PDB entry 6ZZX | electron microscopy, 2.70 A resolution | chains A and D of the 24 polymer chains in the assembly

== Chain A ==
Name: Photosystem I P700 chlorophyll a apoprotein A1
From: Chlorella ohadii
Notes: EC 1.97.1.12
UniProtKB: W8SY74 (W8SY74_CHLSO); residues 11-751 here = UniProt positions 11-751
Amino-acid sequence (741 residues; numbered 11 to 751; the number before each row is that of its first residue):
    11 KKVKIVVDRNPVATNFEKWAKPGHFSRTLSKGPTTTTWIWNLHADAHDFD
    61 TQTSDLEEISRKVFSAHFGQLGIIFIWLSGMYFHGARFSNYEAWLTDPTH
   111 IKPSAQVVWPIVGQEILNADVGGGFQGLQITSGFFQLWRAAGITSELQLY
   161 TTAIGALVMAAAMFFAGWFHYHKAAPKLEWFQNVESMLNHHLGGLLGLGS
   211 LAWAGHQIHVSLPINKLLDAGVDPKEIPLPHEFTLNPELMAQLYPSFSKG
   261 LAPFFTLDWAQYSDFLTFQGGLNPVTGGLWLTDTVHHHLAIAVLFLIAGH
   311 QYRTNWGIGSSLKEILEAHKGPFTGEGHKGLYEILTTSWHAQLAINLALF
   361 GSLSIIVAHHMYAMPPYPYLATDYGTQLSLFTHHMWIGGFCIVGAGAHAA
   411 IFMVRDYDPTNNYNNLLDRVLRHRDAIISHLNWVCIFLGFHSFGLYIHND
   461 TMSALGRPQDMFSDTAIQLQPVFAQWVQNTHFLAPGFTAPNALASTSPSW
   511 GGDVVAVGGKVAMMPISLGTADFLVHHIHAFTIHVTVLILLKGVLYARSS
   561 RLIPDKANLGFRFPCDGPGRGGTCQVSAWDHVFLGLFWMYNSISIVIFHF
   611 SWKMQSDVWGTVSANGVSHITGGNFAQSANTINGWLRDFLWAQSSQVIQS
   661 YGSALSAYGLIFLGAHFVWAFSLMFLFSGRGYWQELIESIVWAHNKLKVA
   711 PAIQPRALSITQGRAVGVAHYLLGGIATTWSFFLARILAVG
Sequence notes: conflict Ala-368 (Ser in W8SY74), Ile-437 (Met in W8SY74)
Ion coordination: chlorophyll a Mg (4 sites), coordinated by Gln-80, Gln-116, Gln-124, Thr-498; 4Fe-4S cluster Fe: Cys-575, Cys-584 (shared with 2 residues of chain B)
Small-molecule neighbours:
  - 1,2-diacyl-glycerol-3-sn-phosphate (3PH): Thr-24, Asn-25, Phe-26
  - beta-carotene (BCR), molecule 1: Ile-83, Ile-86, Trp-87
  - beta-carotene (BCR), molecule 2: Ile-84, Trp-87, Leu-88, Gly-204, Leu-205, Leu-208, Gly-209
  - beta-carotene (BCR), molecule 3: Phe-85, Leu-88, Tyr-92, Thr-162, Gly-165, Ala-166, Met-169, Leu-208, Leu-211, Ala-212
  - beta-carotene (BCR), molecule 4: Leu-211, Leu-261, Phe-264, Phe-265, Leu-299, Val-303, Leu-306, His-310, Ile-318
  - beta-carotene (BCR), molecule 5: Phe-264, Trp-269, Val-303, Ile-307
  - beta-carotene (BCR), molecule 6: Leu-341, Leu-345, Ala-351, Ile-355, Ala-409, Phe-412, Leu-427
  - beta-carotene (BCR), molecule 7: Ala-358, Ser-362, Ile-402, Gly-406, Ala-409, Val-547, Leu-550, Leu-551, Val-554
  - beta-carotene (BCR), molecule 8: Asn-442, Ile-446, Phe-450
  - beta-carotene (BCR), molecule 9: Gly-674, Ala-675, Phe-677, Val-678, Leu-733, Ile-736, Ala-737, Trp-740
  - beta-carotene (BCR), molecule 10: Trp-693, Leu-696, Ile-697, Ile-700
  - chlorophyll b (CHL): Leu-157, Gln-158, Thr-161, Leu-239, His-241, Leu-245
  - chlorophyll a isomer (CL0): Phe-453, Tyr-456, Ile-538, Phe-541, Thr-542, Tyr-600, Asn-601, Ser-604, Ile-605, Phe-608, Ile-642, Trp-645, Leu-646, Leu-650, Ser-654, Ile-658, Phe-672, His-676, Trp-679, Tyr-731, Gly-735, Thr-738, Thr-739, Phe-742
  - chlorophyll a (CLA), molecule 1: Val-13, Lys-14, Ile-15, Trp-190, Asn-193, Ser-196, His-200, Thr-314, Asn-315, Trp-316
  - chlorophyll a (CLA), molecule 2: Ile-15, Val-17, Phe-74, Phe-78, Ala-172, Met-173, Phe-175, Ala-176, Phe-179, His-180, Ala-184, Trp-190
  - chlorophyll a (CLA), molecule 3: Val-22, Ala-23, Thr-24, Asn-25, Phe-26, Lys-28, Trp-29, His-34, Lys-72, Ser-75, Gly-79, Ile-83, Phe-174, Gly-177, Trp-178, Tyr-181, His-182
  - chlorophyll a (CLA), molecule 4: Trp-29, His-34, Phe-35, Leu-52, His-53, Ala-56, His-57, Phe-59, Gln-62, Ala-76, Gly-79, Gln-80, Ile-83
  - chlorophyll a (CLA), molecule 5: Trp-29, Pro-32, Trp-48, Ile-49, Trp-50, Leu-52, His-53
  - chlorophyll a (CLA), molecule 6: Thr-46, Ile-49, Trp-50, Ile-697, Ile-700, Val-701, His-704, Val-709, Pro-711, Pro-715, Arg-716
  - chlorophyll a (CLA), molecule 7: Trp-50, Phe-677, Val-678, Phe-681, Phe-685, Leu-718, Gln-722, Ala-725, Val-726, Ala-729, His-730, Leu-733
  - chlorophyll a (CLA), molecule 8: His-53, Ala-54, Asp-55, Ala-56, His-57, Asp-58, His-350, Leu-353, Leu-357, Phe-400, Cys-401, Val-403, Gly-404, Ala-407, His-408, Ile-411, Arg-415, Phe-571, Arg-572, Trp-589, Val-592, Leu-596
  - chlorophyll a (CLA), molecule 9: His-57, Phe-59, Val-73, Ala-76, His-77, Gln-80, Leu-81, Ile-84, Phe-85, Leu-88, Trp-349, His-350, Gln-352, Leu-353, Asn-356, Leu-357, Phe-360
  - chlorophyll a (CLA), molecule 10: His-57, Gln-80, Ile-83, Ile-84, Trp-87, Leu-357, Phe-360, Ile-397, Phe-400, Cys-401
  - chlorophyll a (CLA), molecule 11: Leu-66, Ser-70, His-77, Leu-188, Phe-191, Val-194, Met-197, Leu-198, His-201, Leu-205, Leu-206, Leu-322, Leu-326, Tyr-342, Leu-345, Thr-346, Thr-347, Ser-348, Trp-349, Gln-352, Ile-355, Asn-356, Leu-359, Phe-360
  - chlorophyll a (CLA), molecule 12: Phe-74, His-77, Phe-78, Leu-81, Phe-85, Met-169, Met-173, Trp-190, Phe-191, Asn-193, Ser-196, Met-197, His-200, His-201, Gly-204, Leu-205
  - chlorophyll a (CLA), molecule 13: Ile-86, Trp-87, Ser-89, Gly-90, Phe-93, His-94, Phe-98, Gln-116, Val-117, Trp-119, Leu-167
  - chlorophyll a (CLA), molecule 14: Trp-87, Met-91, Ala-115, Gln-116, Leu-138, Gln-139, Ile-140, Thr-141, Ser-142, Phe-144, Ala-667, Tyr-668, Ile-671, Trp-740, Leu-744
  - chlorophyll a (CLA), molecule 15: Trp-87, Met-91, Thr-141, Ser-142, Phe-144, Ser-389, Leu-390, Thr-392, His-393, Trp-396, Ile-397, Phe-400, Ile-671, Ile-736, Thr-739, Trp-740
  - chlorophyll a (CLA), molecule 16: Trp-87, Leu-88, Ser-142, Gly-143, Phe-144, Leu-147, Leu-206, Phe-360, Leu-363, Ser-364, Val-367, Met-371, Tyr-377, Leu-390, His-393, His-394, Ile-397
  - chlorophyll a (CLA), molecule 17: Gln-116, Val-117, Val-118, Trp-119, Ile-121, Val-122, Gln-124, Leu-127, Leu-138, Ala-667, Leu-670, Ile-671
  - chlorophyll a (CLA), molecule 18: Leu-147, Ala-150, Leu-206, Gly-209, Ser-210, Trp-213, Gln-217, Leu-289, Leu-291, Thr-294, His-297, His-298, Ile-301, Phe-305, Leu-363, Ile-366, Val-367, His-370, Met-371, Pro-376, Tyr-377
  - chlorophyll a (CLA), molecule 19: Ala-151, Gly-152, Ile-153, Gln-158, Thr-161, Thr-162, Gly-209, Ala-212, Trp-213, Gly-215, His-216, His-219, Val-220, Pro-240, His-241, Thr-244
  - chlorophyll a (CLA), molecule 20: Val-168, Ala-171, Ala-172, Phe-175
  - chlorophyll a (CLA), molecule 21: Leu-198, Leu-202, Leu-206, Leu-304, Phe-305, Ala-308, Gln-311, Tyr-312, Leu-322, Ile-325, Leu-326, Leu-359, Leu-427, Val-430, Leu-551, Leu-555
  - chlorophyll a (CLA), molecule 22: Asn-199, His-200, Gly-203, Gly-204, Leu-208, Leu-306, Gly-309, His-310, Tyr-312, Arg-313, Thr-314, Trp-316, Ile-318
  - chlorophyll a (CLA), molecule 23: Leu-211, Ala-212, Ala-214, Gly-215, Ile-218, His-219, Phe-243, Thr-244, Leu-245, Pro-247, Phe-257, Gly-260, Leu-261, Phe-264, Tyr-272, Phe-275, Leu-276, Leu-299
  - chlorophyll a (CLA), molecule 24: Phe-264, Trp-269, Ala-270, Tyr-272, Ser-273, Leu-276, Thr-277, Phe-278, His-296, Leu-299, Ala-300, Val-303, Leu-304, Ile-307, Asn-501
  - chlorophyll a (CLA), molecule 25: Phe-264, Phe-265, Leu-267
  - chlorophyll a (CLA), molecule 26: Thr-277, Phe-278, Gly-280, Gly-281, Leu-289, Asp-293, Thr-294, His-296, His-297, Ala-300, Ile-301, Leu-304, His-370, Met-374, Thr-506
  - chlorophyll a (CLA), molecule 27: Phe-278, Phe-497, Thr-498, Ala-499, Pro-500, Asn-501
  - chlorophyll a (CLA), molecule 28: Leu-304, Leu-359, Ser-362, Leu-363, Ile-366, His-369, His-370, Ala-373, Met-374, Thr-506, Ser-507, Ser-509, Trp-510
  - chlorophyll a (CLA), molecule 29: Ile-307, Ala-308, His-310, Gln-311, Ile-318, Gly-319, Ser-320
  - chlorophyll a (CLA), molecule 30: Gln-311, Ser-320, Glu-324, Ile-325, Ala-328, His-329
  - chlorophyll a (CLA), molecule 31: Ile-325, Leu-326, His-329, His-338, Leu-341, Leu-345, Leu-426, Leu-427, Val-430
  - chlorophyll a (CLA), molecule 32: Ala-328, His-329, Lys-330, Gly-331, Pro-332, Phe-333
  - chlorophyll a (CLA), molecule 33: Phe-333, Thr-334, Leu-426, Arg-429, Val-430, His-433, Ile-437, His-440
  - chlorophyll a (CLA), molecule 34: Ser-362, Ile-365, Ile-366, His-369, Met-395, Ile-402, Ile-543, Thr-546, Val-547, Leu-550, Met-599, Ser-602, Ile-603, Val-606
  - chlorophyll a (CLA), molecule 35: His-369, Tyr-372, Phe-391, Phe-483, Ala-484, Val-487, Gln-488, His-491, Trp-510, Ile-526, Leu-528, His-536, His-539, Ile-543, Val-606, His-609, Phe-610, Lys-613
  - chlorophyll a (CLA), molecule 36: Ala-436, His-440, Trp-443
  - chlorophyll a (CLA), molecule 37: Ile-437, His-440, Leu-441, Val-444, Ala-540, Ile-543, His-544, Val-547, Leu-551
  - chlorophyll a (CLA), molecule 38: Ser-439, Asn-442, Trp-443, Ile-446
  - chlorophyll a (CLA), molecule 39: Asn-442, Cys-445, Ile-446, Gly-449, Phe-450, Phe-453, Gly-454, Phe-541, Val-545, Leu-548, Ile-549, Leu-594, Phe-597, Trp-598
  - chlorophyll a (CLA), molecule 40: Trp-443, Ile-446, Phe-447, Phe-450, His-451
  - chlorophyll a (CLA), molecule 41: Trp-443, Val-444, Phe-447, Leu-448, Gln-480, Pro-481, Val-482, Phe-483, Ala-484, Asp-532, Phe-533, His-536, His-537, Ala-540, His-544
  - chlorophyll a (CLA), molecule 42: Phe-450, His-451, Gly-454, Leu-455, Ile-457, His-458, Thr-461, Met-462, Arg-467, Asp-470, Phe-472
  - chlorophyll a (CLA), molecule 43: Phe-453, Ile-457, Asp-460, Phe-541, Phe-597, Trp-598, Tyr-600, Asn-601, Ile-642, Leu-646, Trp-679, Tyr-731
  - chlorophyll a (CLA), molecule 44: Thr-461, Ala-464, Leu-465
  - chlorophyll a (CLA), molecule 45: Trp-486, Val-487, Thr-490, His-491, Ala-494, Thr-498, Ala-499, Thr-506, Trp-510
  - chlorophyll a (CLA), molecule 46: Leu-646, Leu-650, Trp-651
  - chlorophyll a (CLA), molecule 47: Leu-670, Leu-673, Gly-674, His-676, Phe-677, Trp-679, Ala-680, Leu-683
  - chlorophyll a (CLA), molecule 48: Phe-677, Ala-680, Phe-681, Leu-683, Met-684, Phe-687, Ser-688, Tyr-692, Trp-693, Leu-696
  - chlorophyll a (CLA), molecule 49: Ile-700, Ala-703, His-704, Leu-707, Val-709
  - chlorophyll a (CLA), molecule 50: Trp-702, Ala-703, Lys-706, Leu-707
  - phylloquinone (PQN): Trp-50, Met-684, Phe-685, Ser-688, Gly-689, Arg-690, Trp-693, Ile-697, Arg-716, Ala-717, Leu-718, Ser-719, Gly-723
  - phosphatidylethanolamine (PTY), molecule 1: Thr-24, Phe-175, Trp-178, Phe-179, Lys-183
  - phosphatidylethanolamine (PTY), molecule 2: Arg-97, Leu-157, Tyr-160, Thr-161, Ile-164, Gly-165, Val-168, Met-169
  - (3R)-beta,beta-caroten-3-ol (RRX): Trp-119, Pro-120, Ile-121
  - 4Fe-4S cluster (SF4): Pro-574, Cys-575, Gly-577, Pro-578, Cys-584, Ile-720, Arg-724

== Chain D ==
Name: Photosystem I reaction center subunit chloroplastic
From: Chlorella ohadii
UniProtKB: A0A2P6TKF8 (A0A2P6TKF8_CHLSO); residues 188-330 here = UniProt positions 188-330
Amino-acid sequence (143 residues; numbered 188 to 330; the number before each row is that of its first residue):
   188 AFTPPTLQSDTPSPIFGGSTGGLLSQAQVEEFHVITWESKKEQIFEMPTG
   238 GAAIMRQGPNLLKLARKEQCLALLTQLRTKFKIDGYIYRVFPNGEVQYLH
   288 PKDGVYPEKVNAGRSGDNTNMRRIGQNKEPVQIKFSGKIPAEF
Sequence notes: conflict Ala-188 (Val in A0A2P6TKF8), Ile-320 (Val in A0A2P6TKF8)

== How chain A and chain D interact ==
Residue-residue contacts - 34 pairs, chain A then chain D:
  Pro-419(A) / Ile-231(D)
  Pro-419(A) / Glu-233(D)
  Pro-419(A) / Ala-239(D)  hydrophobic
  Thr-420(A) / Ile-231(D)
  Tyr-423(A) / Ile-202(D)
  Tyr-423(A) / Ala-239(D)
  Tyr-423(A) / Ile-241(D)
  Asp-428(A) / Gly-238(D)
  Asp-428(A) / Ala-239(D)  hydrogen bond (side chain-backbone)
  Arg-432(A) / Phe-203(D)
  Arg-432(A) / Gly-204(D)
  Arg-432(A) / Gly-205(D)  hydrogen bond (side chain-backbone)
  Arg-432(A) / Ser-206(D)
  Arg-432(A) / Thr-207(D)  hydrogen bond (backbone-backbone)
  Arg-432(A) / Gly-238(D)
  His-433(A) / Thr-207(D)
  Arg-434(A) / Thr-236(D)  hydrogen bond (side chain-backbone)
  Arg-434(A) / Gly-237(D)
  Asp-435(A) / Thr-207(D)
  Asp-435(A) / Gly-208(D)
  Arg-558(A) / Glu-233(D)  salt bridge
  Ser-559(A) / Pro-235(D)  hydrogen bond (side chain-backbone)
  Arg-561(A) / Thr-207(D)  hydrogen bond (side chain-backbone)
  Arg-561(A) / Gly-208(D)
  Arg-561(A) / Gly-209(D)  hydrogen bond (side chain-backbone)
  Arg-561(A) / Leu-211(D)
  Arg-561(A) / Arg-253(D)  hydrogen bond (backbone-side chain)
  Arg-561(A) / Gln-256(D)
  Leu-562(A) / Arg-253(D)  hydrogen bond (backbone-side chain)
  Pro-564(A) / Arg-253(D)
  Pro-564(A) / Glu-255(D)
  Pro-564(A) / Gln-256(D)
  Asp-565(A) / Glu-255(D)
  Arg-580(A) / Glu-255(D)  salt bridge
Interface residues without a listed pair, chain A (20 interface residues in all): Tyr-417, Asn-422, Leu-431, Ala-436, Ile-563
Interface residues without a listed pair, chain D (23 interface residues in all): Met-234, Ala-240, Ala-259

== Summary ==
The interface between chain A and chain D involves 20 residues on one side and 23 on the other; the contacts
include 9 hydrogen bonds and 2 salt bridges. Polar pairs include Arg-558(A)/Glu-233(D), Arg-580(A)/Glu-255(D)
and Asp-428(A)/Ala-239(D).
Chain A is Photosystem I P700 chlorophyll a apoprotein A1 and chain D is Photosystem I reaction center subunit
chloroplastic, both from Chlorella ohadii; the structure, Structure of low-light grown Chlorella ohadii
Photosystem I, was determined by electron microscopy (same publication as 6ZZY and 7A4P).
